4OMN - chain A; structure by X-ray diffraction, 1.50 A resolution.

== Chain A ==
Name: Proto-oncogene tyrosine-protein kinase Src
Organism: Gallus gallus
Notes: EC 2.7.10.2; fragment: SH3 domain
UniProtKB: P00523 (SRC_CHICK); numbering as in UniProt (aligned over 85-140)
Chain sequence (77 residues; row label = number of the first residue in the row):
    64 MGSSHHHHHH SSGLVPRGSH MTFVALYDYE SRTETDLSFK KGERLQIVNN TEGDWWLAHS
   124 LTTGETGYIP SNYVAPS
Not modelled in the structure: 64-83
Construct notes: initiating methionine (64); expression tag (65-84); engineered mutation E128 (Gln in P00523)
Reported in the primary citation:
  - self-association interface (contacts with another copy of this molecule); pairs are residue here / residue on that copy: E106-S123 (hydrogen bond)
  - mutagenesis - Q128E: decreased stability

== In short ==
The paper reports that Q128E reduces stability; a self-association interface involving E106.
Chain A is Proto-oncogene tyrosine-protein kinase Src (Gallus gallus); the structure, Crystal structure of the
intertwined dimer of the c-Src tyrosine kinase SH3 domain mutant Q128E, was determined by X-ray diffraction,
deposited together with 4OML, 4OMO, 4OMP, 4JZ3 and 4JZ4.
